1AJ0 - chain A; structure by X-ray diffraction, 2.00 A resolution.

[Chain A]
Name: Dihydropteroate synthase
From: Escherichia coli
Notes: EC 2.5.1.15
UniProt: P0AC13 (DHPS_ECOLI); numbering as in UniProt (aligned over 1-282)
Chain sequence (282 residues; numbered 1 to 282; the number before each row is that of its first residue):
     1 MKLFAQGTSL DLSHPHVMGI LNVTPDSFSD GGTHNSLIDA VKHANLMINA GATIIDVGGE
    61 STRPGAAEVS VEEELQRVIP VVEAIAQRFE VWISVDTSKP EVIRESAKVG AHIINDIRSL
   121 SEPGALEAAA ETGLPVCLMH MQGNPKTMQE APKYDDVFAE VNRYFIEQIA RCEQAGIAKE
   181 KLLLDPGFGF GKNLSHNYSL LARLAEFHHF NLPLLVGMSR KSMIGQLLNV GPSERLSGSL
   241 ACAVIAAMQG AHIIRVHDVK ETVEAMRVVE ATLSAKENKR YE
Residues lining bound ligands:
  - PH2 (2-amino-6-hydroxymethyl-7,8-dihydro-3H-pteridin-4-one): Thr-62, Asp-96, Asn-115, Ile-117, Cys-137, Met-139, Asp-185, Phe-188, Phe-190, Leu-215, Gly-217, Lys-221, Arg-255
  - sulfanilamide (SAN): Thr-62, Arg-63, Pro-64, Phe-190, Ser-219, Arg-220, Lys-221, His-257
UniProt features mapped onto this chain:
  - binding site (Mg(2+)): Asn-22
  - binding site ((7,8-dihydropterin-6-yl)methyl diphosphate): Thr-62, Asp-96, Asn-115, Asp-185, Lys-221, Arg-255 to His-257
  - binding site (6-hydroxymethyl-7,8-dihydropterin): Asn-115, Asp-185, Met-223
  - natural variant: Phe-28 (F28I: In TS20)
  - mutagenesis: Thr-62 (T62A: Increases resistance to some sulfonamide antibiotics, including sulfanilamide (SAA) in E.coli strain BW25113), Gly-189 (G189GFG: Increases resistance to some sulfonamide antibiotics, including sulfanilamide (SAA) in E.coli strain BW25113)

[In short]
Chain A binds compound PH2 and sulfanilamide. Curated annotation (UniProt) lists Mg2+-binding residue Asn-22,
8 (7,8-dihydropterin-6-yl)methyl diphosphate-binding residues, 3 residues binding
6-hydroxymethyl-7,8-dihydropterin and 2 mutagenesis sites.
Chain A is Dihydropteroate synthase (Escherichia coli); the structure, Crystal structure of a ternary complex
of E. coli dihydropteroate synthase, was determined by X-ray diffraction together with 1AJ2 and 1AJZ from the
same study.
